Entry 8DFB (X-ray diffraction, 3.17 A resolution); this record covers chains A and B of the 4 polymer chains in the assembly.

Chain A (and B):
Protein: Topoisomerase V
From: Methanopyrus kandleri
Notes: chain B of this document is another copy of the same molecule, construct and numbering; everything in this record applies to it too
Reference sequence: Q977W1 (Q977W1_9EURY); residues 1-854 here = UniProt positions 1-854
Sequence (854 residues; row label = number of the first residue in the row):
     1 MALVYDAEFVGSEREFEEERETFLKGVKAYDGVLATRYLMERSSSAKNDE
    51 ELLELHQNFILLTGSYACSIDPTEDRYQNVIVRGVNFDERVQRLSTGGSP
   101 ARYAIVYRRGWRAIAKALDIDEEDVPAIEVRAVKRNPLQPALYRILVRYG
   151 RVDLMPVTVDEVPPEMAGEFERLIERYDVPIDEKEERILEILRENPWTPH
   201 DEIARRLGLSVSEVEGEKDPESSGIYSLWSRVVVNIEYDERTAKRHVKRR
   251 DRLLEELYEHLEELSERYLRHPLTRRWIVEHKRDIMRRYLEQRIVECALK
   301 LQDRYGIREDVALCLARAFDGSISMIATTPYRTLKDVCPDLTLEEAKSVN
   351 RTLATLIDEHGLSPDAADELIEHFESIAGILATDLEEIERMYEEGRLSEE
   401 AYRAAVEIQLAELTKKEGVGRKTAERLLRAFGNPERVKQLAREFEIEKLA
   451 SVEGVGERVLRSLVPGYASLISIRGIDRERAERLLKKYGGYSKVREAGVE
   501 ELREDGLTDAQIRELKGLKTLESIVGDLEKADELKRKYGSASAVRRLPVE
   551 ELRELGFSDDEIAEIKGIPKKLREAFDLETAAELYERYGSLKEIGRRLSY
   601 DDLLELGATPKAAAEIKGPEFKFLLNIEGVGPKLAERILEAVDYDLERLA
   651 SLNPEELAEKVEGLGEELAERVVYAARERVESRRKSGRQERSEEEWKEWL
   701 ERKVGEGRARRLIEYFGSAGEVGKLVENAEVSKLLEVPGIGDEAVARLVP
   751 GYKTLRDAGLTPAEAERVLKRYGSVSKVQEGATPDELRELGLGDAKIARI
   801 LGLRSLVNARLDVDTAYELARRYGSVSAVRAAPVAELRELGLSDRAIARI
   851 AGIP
Unresolved in the structure: 1-2, 853-854
Construct notes: engineered mutation A809 (Lys in Q977W1), A820 (Lys in Q977W1), A831 (Lys in Q977W1), A835 (Lys in Q977W1), A846 (Lys in Q977W1), A851 (Lys in Q977W1)
Ion coordination: K+ site 1 near I471 (its only coordinating residue here); K+ site 2: L735, V737, I740
Reported in the primary citation:
  - binding site for the 40-nt DNA strand: R109, Y289
  - catalytic residues: R108 (proposed by the authors, not directly observed)
  - mutagenesis - R37A, R83A, R109A, A132I, K134A, K134A/R135A, R288A/R293A: decreased catalytic activity
  - mutagenesis - K47A, H56A, R135A, R288A, Y289A, R293A: unchanged catalytic activity
  - mutagenesis - R108A, R108A/R109A, K134E/R135E, R288E/R293E, R288E/L290P/R293E, L290P: abolished catalytic activity
  - catalytic residues: R131, R144 (citing earlier work)

Chain A / chain B interface:
Residue-residue contacts (130; chain A residue first):
  Y38(A) - E564(B)  hydrogen bond
  E41(A) - K570(B)  hydrogen bond (backbone-side chain)
  R42(A) - D560(B)  salt bridge
  R42(A) - A563(B)
  R42(A) - E564(B)
  R42(A) - R573(B)  hydrogen bond (backbone-side chain)
  R42(A) - E574(B)
  S43(A) - E574(B)
  S44(A) - K570(B)
  S44(A) - E574(B)  hydrogen bond (backbone-side chain)
  K47(A) - K570(B)
  L269(A) - S558(B)  hydrogen bond (backbone-side chain)
  L269(A) - D560(B)
  R270(A) - S558(B)
  H271(A) - S558(B)
  H271(A) - D560(B)  salt bridge
  H271(A) - E561(B)  salt bridge
  T274(A) - G526(B)
  R276(A) - R513(B)
  R276(A) - E522(B)
  R276(A) - G526(B)
  W277(A) - S523(B)
  W277(A) - E564(B)  hydrogen bond
  E280(A) - K519(B)
  E280(A) - S523(B)  hydrogen bond
  R283(A) - K519(B)
  D284(A) - S523(B)
  R287(A) - K519(B)
  L290(A) - R702(B)
  L299(A) - R474(B)
  Q302(A) - R474(B)
  D303(A) - I471(B)
  D303(A) - S472(B)
  D303(A) - R474(B)  salt bridge
  R304(A) - R461(B)  hydrogen bond (backbone-side chain)
  R304(A) - S472(B)
  D320(A) - R702(B)  salt bridge
  D320(A) - R747(B)  salt bridge
  S322(A) - R747(B)
  M325(A) - K703(B)
  M325(A) - V704(B)
  M325(A) - G705(B)
  M325(A) - R708(B)
  M325(A) - R747(B)
  T329(A) - R708(B)
  R332(A) - R711(B)
  R351(A) - E417(B)  salt bridge
  R351(A) - R458(B)
  T355(A) - E417(B)
  E359(A) - T414(B)
  E359(A) - K416(B)
  E359(A) - E417(B)
  E359(A) - G418(B)  hydrogen bond (side chain-backbone)
  E359(A) - V419(B)
  E359(A) - G420(B)
  E372(A) - R711(B)  salt bridge
  E372(A) - G739(B)
  E375(A) - G741(B)  hydrogen bond (side chain-backbone)
  E375(A) - D742(B)  hydrogen bond (side chain-backbone)
  E375(A) - E743(B)  hydrogen bond (side chain-backbone)
  E375(A) - A744(B)
  R396(A) - P738(B)
  T414(A) - E359(B)
  K416(A) - E359(B)
  E417(A) - R351(B)  salt bridge
  E417(A) - T355(B)
  G418(A) - E359(B)  hydrogen bond (backbone-side chain)
  V419(A) - E359(B)
  G420(A) - E359(B)
  R458(A) - R351(B)
  R461(A) - R304(B)  hydrogen bond (side chain-backbone)
  I471(A) - D303(B)
  S472(A) - D303(B)
  S472(A) - R304(B)
  R474(A) - L299(B)
  R474(A) - Q302(B)
  R474(A) - D303(B)  salt bridge
  K487(A) - R810(B)
  Y488(A) - R810(B)
  E500(A) - R845(B)
  E501(A) - R810(B)  salt bridge
  E501(A) - R845(B)
  E504(A) - R845(B)  salt bridge
  R513(A) - R276(B)
  K519(A) - E280(B)
  K519(A) - R283(B)
  E522(A) - R276(B)
  S523(A) - W277(B)  hydrogen bond (backbone-side chain)
  S523(A) - E280(B)
  G526(A) - T274(B)
  S558(A) - L269(B)  hydrogen bond (side chain-backbone)
  S558(A) - R270(B)
  S558(A) - H271(B)
  D560(A) - R42(B)  salt bridge
  D560(A) - L269(B)
  D560(A) - H271(B)  salt bridge
  E561(A) - H271(B)  salt bridge
  A563(A) - R42(B)
  E564(A) - Y38(B)  hydrogen bond
  E564(A) - R42(B)
  E564(A) - W277(B)  hydrogen bond
  K570(A) - E41(B)  hydrogen bond (side chain-backbone)
  K570(A) - S44(B)
  K570(A) - K47(B)
  R573(A) - R42(B)  hydrogen bond (side chain-backbone)
  E574(A) - S44(B)
  R702(A) - L290(B)
  R702(A) - D320(B)
  K703(A) - M325(B)
  V704(A) - M325(B)
  R708(A) - M325(B)  hydrogen bond
  R708(A) - T328(B)  hydrogen bond
  R708(A) - T329(B)  hydrogen bond
  R708(A) - E375(B)  salt bridge
  R711(A) - E372(B)  salt bridge
  G739(A) - E372(B)  hydrogen bond (backbone-backbone)
  G741(A) - E375(B)
  D742(A) - E375(B)  hydrogen bond (backbone-side chain)
  E743(A) - S324(B)
  E743(A) - M325(B)
  E743(A) - E375(B)  hydrogen bond (backbone-side chain)
  A744(A) - E375(B)  hydrogen bond (backbone-side chain)
  R747(A) - D320(B)  salt bridge
  R747(A) - S322(B)
  R747(A) - M325(B)
  R810(A) - Y488(B)
  R810(A) - E501(B)  salt bridge
  R845(A) - E500(B)  salt bridge
  R845(A) - R536(B)
  R849(A) - E501(B)  salt bridge
Other interface residues (no listed pair), chain A (89 interface residues in all): M40, D121, E123, A318, F319, S324, T328, T333, V337, H373, G705, P738, R799, N808
Other interface residues (no listed pair), chain B (91 interface residues in all): S43, D121, E123, D284, Y305, A318, F319, R332, S348, R396, Q439, K487, K493, A497, G498, I524, E701, E706, R849

In short:
89 residues of chain A face 91 of chain B across their interface; the contacts include 27 hydrogen bonds and
21 salt bridges. Polar pairs include R42(A)-D560(B), H271(A)-D560(B) and H271(A)-E561(B). The paper reports
catalytic residues R108(A), R131(A) and R144(A); R37A, R83A and R109A of chain A, among others, reduce
catalytic activity; 19 substitutions were tested in all.
Chain A and chain B are both Topoisomerase V (Methanopyrus kandleri); the structure, Structure of M. kandleri
topoisomerase V in complex with DNA. 39 base pair symmetric DNA complex, was determined by X-ray diffraction
together with 8DF7, 8DF8 and 8DF9 from the same study.
